6J2Z - chains I and J of the 5 polymer chains in the assembly; structure by X-ray diffraction, 2.40 A resolution.

[Chain I (and J)]
Protein: Peptidyl-prolyl cis-trans isomerase FKBP53
Organism: Arabidopsis thaliana
Notes: EC 5.2.1.8; fragment: nucleoplasmin domain; chain J of this document is another copy of the same molecule, construct and numbering; everything in this record applies to it too
UniProt: Q93ZG9 (FKB53_ARATH); residues 1-100 here = UniProt positions 1-100
Amino-acid sequence (108 residues; numbered 1 to 108; the number before each row is that of its first residue):
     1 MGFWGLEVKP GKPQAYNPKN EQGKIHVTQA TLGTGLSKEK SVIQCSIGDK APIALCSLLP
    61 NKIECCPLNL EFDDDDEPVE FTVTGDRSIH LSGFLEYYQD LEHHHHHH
Not modelled in the structure: 1, 98-108 (chain J: 1-2, 97-108)
Sequence notes: expression tag (101-108)

[How chain I and chain J interact]
Residue-residue contacts (39; chain I residue first):
  Gly2(I) - Glu71(J)  hydrogen bond (backbone-backbone)
  Gly2(I) - Asp73(J)  hydrogen bond (backbone-side chain)
  Gly2(I) - Asp76(J)  hydrogen bond (backbone-side chain)
  Phe3(I) - Ile47(J)  hydrophobic
  Phe3(I) - Leu55(J)  hydrophobic
  Phe3(I) - Glu71(J)
  Phe3(I) - Phe72(J)  hydrophobic
  Phe3(I) - Asp76(J)  hydrogen bond (backbone-side chain)
  Gly5(I) - Ile53(J)
  Leu6(I) - Ile53(J)
  Glu7(I) - Ile53(J)
  Thr28(I) - Asn69(J)  hydrogen bond (side chain-backbone)
  Thr28(I) - Leu70(J)
  Gln29(I) - Leu55(J)
  Gln29(I) - Pro67(J)  hydrogen bond (side chain-backbone)
  Gln29(I) - Leu68(J)
  Thr31(I) - Ala54(J)
  Thr31(I) - Leu55(J)  hydrogen bond (side chain-backbone)
  Thr31(I) - Cys56(J)  hydrogen bond (side chain-backbone)
  Thr31(I) - Ser57(J)
  Asn61(I) - Lys40(J)
  Asn61(I) - Leu59(J)
  Asn61(I) - Lys62(J)  hydrogen bond (backbone-side chain)
  Lys62(I) - Leu59(J)
  Lys62(I) - Ile63(J)
  Glu64(I) - Lys40(J)  salt bridge
  Glu64(I) - Ser57(J)  hydrogen bond
  Glu64(I) - Leu59(J)
  Cys65(I) - Cys56(J)  hydrophobic
  Cys65(I) - Ser57(J)
  Cys65(I) - Cys66(J)  hydrophobic
  Pro67(I) - Pro67(J)  hydrophobic
  His90(I) - Ile53(J)
  His90(I) - Ala54(J)  hydrogen bond (side chain-backbone)
  Leu91(I) - Ile53(J)
  Ser92(I) - Leu55(J)
  Gly93(I) - Leu70(J)
  Phe94(I) - Asn69(J)
  Phe94(I) - Glu71(J)
Interface residues without a listed pair, chain I (22 interface residues in all): Ile63, Arg87, Leu95, Tyr97
Interface residues without a listed pair, chain J (21 interface residues in all): Cys45, Pro52

[Overview]
22 residues of chain I face 21 of chain J across their interface, with 11 hydrogen bonds and 1 salt bridge.
Polar contacts include Glu64(I)-Lys40(J), Gly2(I)-Asp73(J) and Gly2(I)-Asp76(J).
Chain I and chain J are both Peptidyl-prolyl cis-trans isomerase FKBP53 (Arabidopsis thaliana); the structure,
AtFKBP53 N-terminal Nucleoplasmin Domain, was determined by X-ray diffraction, deposited together with 6J2M.
